PDB entry 6PZ8 | electron microscopy, 4.19 A resolution (low resolution: residue-level contacts below are approximate; hydrogen-bond / salt-bridge calls are withheld) | chains A and F of the 12 polymer chains in the assembly

== Chain A ==
Molecule: S protein
Organism: Middle East respiratory syndrome-related coronavirus
Notes: fragment: S2 C-terminal domain
Reference sequence: W5ZZF5 (W5ZZF5_9BETC); residues 752-1223 here = UniProt positions 752-1223
Amino-acid sequence (472 residues; numbered 752 to 1223; the number before each row is that of its first residue):
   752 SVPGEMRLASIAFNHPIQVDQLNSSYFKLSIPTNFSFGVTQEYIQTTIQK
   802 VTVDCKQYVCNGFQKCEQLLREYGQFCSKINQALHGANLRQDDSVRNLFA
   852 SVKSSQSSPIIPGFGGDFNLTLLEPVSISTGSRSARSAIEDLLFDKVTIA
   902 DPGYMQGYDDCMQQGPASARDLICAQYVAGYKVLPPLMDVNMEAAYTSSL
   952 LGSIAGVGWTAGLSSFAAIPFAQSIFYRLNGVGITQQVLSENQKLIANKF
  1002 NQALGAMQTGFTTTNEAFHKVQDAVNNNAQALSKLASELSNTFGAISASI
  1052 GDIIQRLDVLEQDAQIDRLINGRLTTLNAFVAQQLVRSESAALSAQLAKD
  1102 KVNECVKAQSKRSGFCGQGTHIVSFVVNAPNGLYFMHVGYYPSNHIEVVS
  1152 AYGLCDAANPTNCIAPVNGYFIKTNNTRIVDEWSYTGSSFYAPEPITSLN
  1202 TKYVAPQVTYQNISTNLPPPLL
Not modelled in the structure: 752, 878-885
Disulfide bonds: C806-C828, C912-C925, C1156-C1164
Covalently attached groups: N-acetylglucosamine (NAG) linked to N774, N785, N870, N1176, N1213

== Chain F ==
Molecule: S protein
Organism: Middle East respiratory syndrome-related coronavirus
Notes: fragment: S0 N-terminal domain
Reference sequence: W6A090 (W6A090_9BETC); residue numbers follow UniProt; this construct covers 18-743
Amino-acid sequence (726 residues; each row starts with the number of its first residue):
    18 YVDVGPDSVKSACIEVDIQQTFFDKTWPRPIDVSKADGIIYPQGRTYSNI
    68 TITYQGLFPYQGDHGDMYVYSAGHATGTTPQKLFVANYSQDVKQFANGFV
   118 VRIGAAANSTGTVIISPSTSATIRKIYPAFMLGSSVGNFSDGKMGRFFNH
   168 TLVLLPDGCGTLLRAFYCILEPRSGNHCPAGNSYTSFATYHTPATDCSDG
   218 NYNRNASLNSFKEYFNLRNCTFMYTYNITEDEILEWFGITQTAQGVHLFS
   268 SRYVDLYGGNMFQFATLPVYDTIKYYSIIPHSIRSIQSDRKAWAAFYVYK
   318 LQPLTFLLDFSVDGYIRRAIDCGFNDLSQLHCSYESFDVESGVYSVSSFE
   368 AKPSGSVVEQAEGVECDFSPLLSGTPPQVYNFKRLVFTNCNYNLTKLLSL
   418 FSVNDFTCSQISPAAIASNCYSSLILDYFSYPLSMKSDLSVSSAGPISQF
   468 NYKQSFSNPTCLILATVPHNLTTITKPLKYSYINKCSRLLSDDRTEVPQL
   518 VNANQYSPCVSIVPSTVWEDGDYYRKQLSPLEGGGWLVASGSTVAMTEQL
   568 QMGFGITVQYGTDTNSVCPKLEFANDTKIASQLGNCVEYSLYGVSGRGVF
   618 QNCTAVGVRQQRFVYDAYQNLVGYYSDDGNYYCLRACVSVPVSVIYDKET
   668 KTHATLFGSVACEHISSTMSQYSRSTRSMLKRRDSTYGPLQTPVGCVLGL
   718 VNSSLFVEDCKLPLGQSLCALPDTPS
Not modelled in the structure: 380-592
Disulfide bonds: C30-C195, C176-C214, C185-C237, C339-C349, C603-C654, C620-C650, C679-C713, C727-C736
Covalently attached groups: N-acetylglucosamine (NAG) linked to N66, N155, N166, N236, N244, N619, N719; glycan linked to N125, N222

== Interface between chain A and chain F ==
Residue-residue contacts - 62 pairs, chain A then chain F:
  T803(A) - S362(F)
  D805(A) - S364(F)
  D805(A) - S365(F)
  K807(A) - Q346(F)
  R822(A) - Q72(F)
  R822(A) - T322(F)
  S829(A) - S350(F)
  N832(A) - Y351(F)
  Q833(A) - S350(F)
  Q833(A) - Y351(F)
  H836(A) - Y351(F)
  H836(A) - V360(F)
  H836(A) - Y361(F)
  Y905(A) - S676(F)
  M906(A) - Q708(F)
  M906(A) - T709(F)
  M906(A) - P710(F)
  Q907(A) - S676(F)
  Q907(A) - A678(F)
  Q907(A) - E680(F)
  G908(A) - S676(F)
  Y909(A) - V655(F)
  Y909(A) - S656(F)
  Y909(A) - S676(F)
  Y909(A) - V677(F)
  Y909(A) - H681(F)
  D910(A) - H681(F)
  D911(A) - R652(F)
  C912(A) - R652(F)
  C912(A) - V655(F)
  M913(A) - R652(F)
  M913(A) - H681(F)
  Q914(A) - G601(F)
  Q914(A) - N602(F)
  Q914(A) - V616(F)
  Q914(A) - Q618(F)
  Q914(A) - R652(F)
  G916(A) - Q618(F)
  G916(A) - R652(F)
  P917(A) - R652(F)
  A918(A) - Q618(F)
  A918(A) - C620(F)
  A918(A) - R652(F)
  R921(A) - V639(F)
  L923(A) - Y635(F)
  Y928(A) - S656(F)
  Y928(A) - S676(F)
  V929(A) - C654(F)
  P936(A) - L731(F)
  P937(A) - G732(F)
  P937(A) - Q733(F)
  L938(A) - G732(F)
  L938(A) - Q733(F)
  M939(A) - Q733(F)
  D940(A) - Q733(F)
  S1034(A) - Y635(F)
  S1038(A) - Y635(F)
  S1041(A) - Y635(F)
  S1041(A) - N637(F)
  Q1056(A) - G610(F)
  Q1056(A) - S612(F)
  R1057(A) - G610(F)
Interface residues without a listed pair, chain A (42 interface residues in all): N812, Q915, A920, K933, M943, A1037, D1053
Interface residues without a listed pair, chain F (46 interface residues in all): S358, V363, R614, F617, C650, A653, P658, S660, G675, V711, S734

== In short ==
The interface between chain A and chain F involves 42 residues on one side and 46 on the other. Covalently
linked N-acetylglucosamine: at N774(A), N785(A), N870(A), N1176(A) and N1213(A). Covalently linked
N-acetylglucosamine: at N66(F), N155(F), N166(F), N236(F), N244(F) and N619(F) and 1 more.
Here chain A is S protein and chain F is S protein, both from Middle East respiratory syndrome-related
coronavirus. Entry 6PZ8 (MERS S0 trimer in complex with variable domain of antibody G2) was determined by
electron microscopy together with 6PXG and 6PXH from the same study.
